Entry 4QV3 (X-ray diffraction, 3.00 A resolution); this record covers chains H and Z of the 28 polymer chains in the assembly.

== Chain H ==
Molecule: Proteasome subunit beta type-2
From: Saccharomyces cerevisiae
Notes: EC 3.4.25.1
UniProt: P25043 (PSB2_YEAST); residues 1-232 here correspond to UniProt positions 30-261 (UniProt number = residue number + 29)
Sequence (232 residues; each row starts with the number of its first residue):
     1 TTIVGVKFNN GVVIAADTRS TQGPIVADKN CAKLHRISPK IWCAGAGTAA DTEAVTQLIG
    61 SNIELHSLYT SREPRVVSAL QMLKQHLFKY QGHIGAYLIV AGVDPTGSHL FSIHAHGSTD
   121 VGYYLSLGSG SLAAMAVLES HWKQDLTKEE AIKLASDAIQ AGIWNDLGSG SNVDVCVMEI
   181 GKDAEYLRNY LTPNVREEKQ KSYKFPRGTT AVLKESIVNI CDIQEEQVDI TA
Unresolved in the structure: 227-232
Ion coordination: Mg2+ near Q91 (its only coordinating residue here)
UniProt features mapped onto this chain:
  - active site: T1 (Nucleophile)

== Chain Z ==
Molecule: Proteasome subunit beta type-6
From: Saccharomyces cerevisiae
Notes: EC 3.4.25.1
UniProt: P23724 (PSB6_YEAST); residues 1-222 here correspond to UniProt positions 20-241 (UniProt number = residue number + 19)
Sequence (222 residues; row label = number of the first residue in the row):
     1 QFNPYGDNGG TILGIAGEDF AVLAGDTRNI TDYSINSRYE PKVFDCGDNI VMSANGFAAD
    61 GDALVKRFKN SVKWYHFDHN DKKLSINSAA RNIQHLLYGK RFFPYYVHTI IAGLDEDGKG
   121 AVYSFDPVGS YEREQCRAGG AAASLIMPFL DNQVNFKNQY EPGTNGKVKK PLKYLSVEEV
   181 IKLVRDSFTS ATERHIQVGD GLEILIVTKD GVRKEFYELK RD
Ion coordination: Mg2+: T192, H195, V198

== Chain H / chain Z interface ==
Contacting residue pairs - 60 pairs, chain H then chain Z:
  R19(H) with I196(Z); D222(Z), salt bridge
  T21(H) with I196(Z)
  G23(H) with Y33(Z); I196(Z)
  P24(H) with H195(Z); I196(Z), hydrogen bond (backbone-backbone)
  I25(H) with R194(Z); H195(Z)
  V26(H) with E193(Z); R194(Z), hydrogen bond (backbone-backbone); I196(Z), hydrophobic
  A27(H) with R194(Z), hydrogen bond (backbone-side chain)
  K29(H) with E193(Z), salt bridge; R194(Z)
  I163(H) with D222(Z)
  W164(H) with I35(Z); R38(Z), hydrogen bond (backbone-side chain); R221(Z); D222(Z)
  N165(H) with Y33(Z); R38(Z)
  D166(H) with Y33(Z); D222(Z)
  L167(H) with R28(Z); I30(Z), hydrophobic; D32(Z); Y33(Z), hydrogen bond (backbone-backbone); I35(Z), hydrophobic; I196(Z)
  G168(H) with Y33(Z)
  S169(H) with D222(Z)
  S171(H) with D222(Z), hydrogen bond (backbone-side chain)
  N194(H) with K220(Z), hydrogen bond (backbone-side chain); D222(Z)
  R196(H) with T189(Z); S190(Z); E193(Z)
  E197(H) with R185(Z), salt bridge
  K199(H) with D186(Z)
  Q200(H) with K182(Z); R185(Z), hydrogen bond; D186(Z), hydrogen bond (backbone-side chain)
  K201(H) with E179(Z); D186(Z), hydrogen bond (backbone-side chain)
  Y203(H) with F149(Z); Q153(Z); L183(Z); D186(Z), hydrogen bond
  F205(H) with N152(Z); Q153(Z); Q159(Z)
  R207(H) with P162(Z)
  G208(H) with P162(Z)
  T209(H) with N158(Z); Q159(Z); Y160(Z), hydrogen bond (backbone-backbone)
  A211(H) with Y160(Z), hydrophobic; G166(Z)
  V212(H) with N165(Z)
Also at the interface, not in a pair above, chain H (34 interface residues in all): D28, G170, V195, P206, T210
Also at the interface, not in a pair above, chain Z (33 interface residues in all): S34, L145, E161, E218

== In short ==
Chain H and chain Z form an interface of 34 and 33 residues respectively, with 12 hydrogen bonds and 3 salt
bridges. Among the polar pairs are R19(H)-D222(Z), K29(H)-E193(Z) and E197(H)-R185(Z). UniProt lists
active-site residue T1(H) on chain H.
Chain H is Proteasome subunit beta type-2 and chain Z is Proteasome subunit beta type-6, both from
Saccharomyces cerevisiae; the structure, yCP beta5-M45V mutant, was determined by X-ray diffraction together
with 4QUX, 4QUY, 4QV0, 4QV1, 4QV4, 4QV5 and 42 further entries from the same study.
